Entry 4X67 (X-ray diffraction, 4.10 A resolution (low resolution: residue-level contacts below are approximate; hydrogen-bond / salt-bridge calls are withheld)); this record covers chains A and E of the 12 polymer chains in the assembly.

# Chain A
Protein: DNA-directed RNA polymerase II subunit RPB1
Organism: Saccharomyces cerevisiae (strain ATCC 204508 / S288c)
UniProtKB: P04050 (RPB1_YEAST); residue numbers follow UniProt; this construct covers 1-1733
Sequence (1733 residues; row label = number of the first residue in the row):
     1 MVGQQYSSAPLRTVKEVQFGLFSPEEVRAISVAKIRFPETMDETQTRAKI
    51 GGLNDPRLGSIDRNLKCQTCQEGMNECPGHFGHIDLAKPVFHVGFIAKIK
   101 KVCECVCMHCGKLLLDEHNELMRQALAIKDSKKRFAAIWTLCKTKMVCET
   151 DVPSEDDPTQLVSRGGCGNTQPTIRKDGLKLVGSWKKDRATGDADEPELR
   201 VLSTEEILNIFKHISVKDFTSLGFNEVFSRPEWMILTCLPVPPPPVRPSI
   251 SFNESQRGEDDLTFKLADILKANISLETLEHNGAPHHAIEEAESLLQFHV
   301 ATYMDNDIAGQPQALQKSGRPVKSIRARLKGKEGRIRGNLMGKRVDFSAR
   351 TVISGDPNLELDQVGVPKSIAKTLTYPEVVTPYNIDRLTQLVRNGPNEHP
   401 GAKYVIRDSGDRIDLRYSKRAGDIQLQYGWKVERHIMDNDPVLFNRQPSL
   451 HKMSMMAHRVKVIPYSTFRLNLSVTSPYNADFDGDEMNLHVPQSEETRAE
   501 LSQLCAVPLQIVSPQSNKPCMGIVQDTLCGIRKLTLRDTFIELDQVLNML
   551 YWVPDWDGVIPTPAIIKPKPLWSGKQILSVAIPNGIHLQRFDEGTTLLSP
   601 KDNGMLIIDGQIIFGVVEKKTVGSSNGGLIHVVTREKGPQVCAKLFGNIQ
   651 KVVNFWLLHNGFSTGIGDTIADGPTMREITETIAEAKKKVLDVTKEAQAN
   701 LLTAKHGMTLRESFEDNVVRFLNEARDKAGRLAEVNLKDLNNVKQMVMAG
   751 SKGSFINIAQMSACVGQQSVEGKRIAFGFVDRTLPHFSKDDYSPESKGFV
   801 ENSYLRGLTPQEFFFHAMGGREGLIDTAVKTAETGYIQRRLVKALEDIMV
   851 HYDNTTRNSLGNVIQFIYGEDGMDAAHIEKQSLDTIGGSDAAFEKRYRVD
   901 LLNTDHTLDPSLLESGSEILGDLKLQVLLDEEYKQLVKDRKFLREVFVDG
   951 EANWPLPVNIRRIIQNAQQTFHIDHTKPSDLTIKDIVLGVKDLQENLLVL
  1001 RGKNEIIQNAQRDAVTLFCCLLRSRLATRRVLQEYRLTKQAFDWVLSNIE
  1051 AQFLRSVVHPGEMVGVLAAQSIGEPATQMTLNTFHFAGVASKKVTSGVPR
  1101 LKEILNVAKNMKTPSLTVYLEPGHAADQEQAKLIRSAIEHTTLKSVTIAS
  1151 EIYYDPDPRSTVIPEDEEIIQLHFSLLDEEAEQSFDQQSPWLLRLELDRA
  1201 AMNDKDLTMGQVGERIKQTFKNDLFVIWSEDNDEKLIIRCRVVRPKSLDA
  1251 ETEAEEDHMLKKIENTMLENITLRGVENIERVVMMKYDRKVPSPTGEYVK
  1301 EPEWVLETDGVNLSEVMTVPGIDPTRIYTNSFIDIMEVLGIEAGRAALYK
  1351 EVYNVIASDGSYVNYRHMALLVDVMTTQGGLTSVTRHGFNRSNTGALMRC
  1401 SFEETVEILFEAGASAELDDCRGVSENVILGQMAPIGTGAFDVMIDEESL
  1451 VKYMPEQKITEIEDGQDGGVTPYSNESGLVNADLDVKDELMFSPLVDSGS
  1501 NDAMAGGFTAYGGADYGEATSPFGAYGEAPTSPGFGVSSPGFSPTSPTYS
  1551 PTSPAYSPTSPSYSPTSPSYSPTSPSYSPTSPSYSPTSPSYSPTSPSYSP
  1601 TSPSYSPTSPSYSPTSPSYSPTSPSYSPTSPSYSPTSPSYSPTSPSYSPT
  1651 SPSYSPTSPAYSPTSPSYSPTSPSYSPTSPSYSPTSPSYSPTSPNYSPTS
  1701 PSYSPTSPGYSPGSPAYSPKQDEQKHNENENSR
Not modelled in the structure: 1-2, 155-160, 187-198, 1082-1091, 1176-1186, 1244-1253, 1446-1733
Metal / ion sites: Zn2+ site 1: Cys-67, Cys-70, Cys-77, His-80; Zn2+ site 2: Cys-110, Cys-167
Curated features (UniProtKB/Swiss-Prot):
  - region: Pro-248 to Asp-260 (Lid loop), Asn-306 to Lys-323 (Rudder loop), Pro-810 to Glu-822 (Bridging helix)
  - binding site (Zn(2+)): Cys-67, Cys-70, Cys-77, His-80, Cys-107, Cys-110, Cys-148, Cys-167
  - binding site (Mg(2+)): Asp-481, Asp-483, Asp-485
  - modified residue: Thr-1471 (Phosphothreonine)
  - cross-link (Glycyl lysine isopeptide (Lys-Gly)): Lys-695 (interchain with G-Cter in ubiquitin), Lys-1246 (interchain with G-Cter in ubiquitin), Lys-1350 (interchain with G-Cter in ubiquitin)
  - natural variant: Ser-1653 to Pro-1659 (deletion: In strain: A364A)
  - mutagenesis: Lys-1246 (K1246R: Impairs ubiquitination during transcription stress)

# Chain E
Protein: DNA-directed RNA polymerases I, II, and III subunit RPABC1
Organism: Saccharomyces cerevisiae (strain ATCC 204508 / S288c)
UniProtKB: P20434 (RPAB1_YEAST); residues 1-215 here = UniProt positions 1-215
Sequence (215 residues; numbered 1 to 215; the number before each row is that of its first residue):
     1 MDQENERNISRLWRAFRTVKEMVKDRGYFITQEEVELPLEDFKAKYCDSM
    51 GRPQRKMMSFQANPTEESISKFPDMGSLWVEFCDEPSVGVKTMKTFVIHI
   101 QEKNFQTGIFVYQNNITPSAMKLVPSIPPATIETFNEAALVVNITHHELV
   151 PKHIRLSSDEKRELLKRYRLKESQLPRIQRADPVALYLGLKRGEVVKIIR
   201 KSETSGRYASYRICM
Not modelled in the structure: 1

# Interface between chain A and chain E
Contacting residue pairs (80; chain A residue first):
  Arg-857(A) with Tyr-168(E); Leu-170(E)
  Leu-860(A) with Gln-174(E)
  Gly-861(A) with Gln-174(E)
  Asn-862(A) with Gln-174(E); Arg-177(E)
  Val-863(A) with Leu-170(E); Gln-174(E); Pro-176(E)
  Gln-865(A) with Tyr-208(E)
  Phe-866(A) with Tyr-168(E); Tyr-208(E); Ala-209(E); Tyr-211(E)
  Gly-869(A) with Thr-204(E)
  Glu-870(A) with Arg-200(E); Ser-202(E); Thr-204(E); Ser-205(E); Tyr-208(E)
  Asp-871(A) with Thr-204(E); Ser-205(E)
  Phe-942(A) with Gly-206(E)
  Glu-945(A) with Lys-201(E)
  Val-946(A) with Lys-201(E)
  Phe-947(A) with Glu-203(E)
  Asn-1004(A) with Glu-163(E); Arg-167(E)
  Ile-1006(A) with Glu-163(E); Tyr-211(E)
  Ile-1007(A) with Arg-167(E); Tyr-168(E)
  Asp-1013(A) with Ser-205(E); Arg-207(E)
  Ala-1014(A) with Ser-205(E)
  Leu-1017(A) with Glu-203(E); Ser-205(E); Gly-206(E)
  Met-1317(A) with Val-142(E)
  Thr-1318(A) with Arg-11(E); Arg-14(E)
  Val-1319(A) with Arg-14(E)
  Pro-1324(A) with Val-142(E); His-147(E)
  Thr-1325(A) with His-146(E); His-147(E); Glu-148(E)
  Arg-1326(A) with His-147(E); Glu-148(E)
  Ile-1327(A) with His-147(E)
  Ile-1335(A) with Leu-149(E)
  Glu-1337(A) with Pro-183(E)
  Val-1338(A) with Pro-183(E)
  Leu-1339(A) with Ile-144(E); His-147(E); Val-150(E); Val-184(E)
  Gly-1340(A) with Asp-182(E); Pro-183(E)
  Ile-1341(A) with Asp-182(E); Arg-212(E)
  Glu-1342(A) with His-153(E); Ile-198(E); Arg-200(E); Ser-210(E); Arg-212(E)
  Ala-1343(A) with Leu-149(E); Val-150(E)
  Arg-1345(A) with Arg-200(E)
  Tyr-1349(A) with Glu-203(E)
  Tyr-1365(A) with Glu-203(E)
  Arg-1366(A) with Thr-204(E)
  Asp-1373(A) with Arg-200(E)
  Thr-1376(A) with Arg-212(E)
  Thr-1377(A) with Pro-176(E); Arg-177(E)
  Gln-1378(A) with Arg-177(E); Met-215(E)
  Gly-1379(A) with Arg-177(E); Gln-179(E)
Other interface residues (no listed pair), chain A (52 interface residues in all): Ile-864, Ile-867, Trp-954, Leu-956, Ala-1010, Thr-1016, Met-1336, Ala-1347
Other interface residues (no listed pair), chain E (40 interface residues in all): Ala-138, Val-141, Pro-151, Ser-173

# In short
52 residues of chain A face 40 of chain E across their interface. Cys-67(A), Cys-70(A), Cys-77(A) and
His-80(A) form the Zn2+ site 1. Curated annotation (UniProt) lists 8 Zn2+-binding residues, 3 Mg2+-binding
residues and one mutagenesis site on chain A.
Chain A is DNA-directed RNA polymerase II subunit RPB1 and chain E is DNA-directed RNA polymerases I, II, and
III subunit RPABC1, both from Saccharomyces cerevisiae (strain ATCC 204508 / S288c); the structure, Crystal
structure of elongating yeast RNA polymerase II stalled at oxidative Cyclopurine DNA lesions, was determined
by X-ray diffraction (same publication as 4X6A).
